7Q2X - chains A and B of the 6 polymer chains in the assembly; structure by electron microscopy, 3.00 A resolution.

Chain A:
Name: Structural maintenance of chromosomes protein 2
Source organism: Saccharomyces cerevisiae S288C
Reference sequence: P38989 (SMC2_YEAST); numbering as in UniProt (aligned over 1-1170)
Chain sequence (1170 residues; each row starts with the number of its first residue):
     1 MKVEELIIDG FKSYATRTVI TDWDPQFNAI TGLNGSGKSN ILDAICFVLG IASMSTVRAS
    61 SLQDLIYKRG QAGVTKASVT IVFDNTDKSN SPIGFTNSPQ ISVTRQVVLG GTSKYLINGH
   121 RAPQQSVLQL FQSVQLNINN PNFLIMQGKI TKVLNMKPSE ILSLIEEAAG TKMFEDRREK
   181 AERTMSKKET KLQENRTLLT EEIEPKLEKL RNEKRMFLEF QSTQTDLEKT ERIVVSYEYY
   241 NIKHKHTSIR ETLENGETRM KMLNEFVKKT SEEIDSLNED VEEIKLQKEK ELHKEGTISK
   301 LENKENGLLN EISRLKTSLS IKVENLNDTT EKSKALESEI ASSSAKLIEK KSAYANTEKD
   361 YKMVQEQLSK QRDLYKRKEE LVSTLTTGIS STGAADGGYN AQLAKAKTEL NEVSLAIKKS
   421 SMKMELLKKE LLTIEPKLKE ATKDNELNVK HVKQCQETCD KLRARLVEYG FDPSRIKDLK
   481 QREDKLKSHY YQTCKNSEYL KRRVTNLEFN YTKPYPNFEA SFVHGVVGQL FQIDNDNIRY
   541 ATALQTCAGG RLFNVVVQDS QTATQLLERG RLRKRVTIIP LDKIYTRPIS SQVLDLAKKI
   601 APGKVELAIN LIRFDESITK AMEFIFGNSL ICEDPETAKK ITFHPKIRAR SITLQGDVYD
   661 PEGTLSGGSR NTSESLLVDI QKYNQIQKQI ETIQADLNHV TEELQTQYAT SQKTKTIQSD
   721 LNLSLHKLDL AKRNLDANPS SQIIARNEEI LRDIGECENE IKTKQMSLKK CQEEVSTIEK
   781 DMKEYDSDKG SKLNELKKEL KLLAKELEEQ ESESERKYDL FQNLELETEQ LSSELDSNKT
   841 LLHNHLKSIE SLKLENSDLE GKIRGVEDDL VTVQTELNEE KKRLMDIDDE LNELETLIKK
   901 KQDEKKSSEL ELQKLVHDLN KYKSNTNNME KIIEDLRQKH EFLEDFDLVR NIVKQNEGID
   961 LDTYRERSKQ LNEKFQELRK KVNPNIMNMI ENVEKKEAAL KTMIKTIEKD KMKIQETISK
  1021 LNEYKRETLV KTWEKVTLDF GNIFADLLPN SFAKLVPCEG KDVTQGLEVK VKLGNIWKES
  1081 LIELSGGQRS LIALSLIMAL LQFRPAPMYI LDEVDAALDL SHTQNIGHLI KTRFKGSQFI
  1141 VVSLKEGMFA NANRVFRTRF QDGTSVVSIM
Unresolved in the structure: 229-967
Ion coordination: Mg2+: S39, Q147 (together with ADP)
Residues lining bound ligands:
  - ADP (adenosine-5'-diphosphate), molecule 1: K12, S13, L33, N34, G35, S36, G37, K38, S39, N40, R58, D64, I66, Y67, Q147, E1113, V1142
  - ADP, molecule 2: L1073, K1078, E1083, S1085, Q1088
  - beryllium trifluoride (BEF), molecule 1: N34, K38, Q147, E1113, L1144
  - beryllium trifluoride (BEF), molecule 2: S1085, G1086, G1087, A1117

Chain B:
Name: Structural maintenance of chromosomes protein 4
Source organism: Saccharomyces cerevisiae S288C
Reference sequence: Q12267 (SMC4_YEAST); residue numbers follow UniProt; this construct covers 1-1418
Chain sequence (1418 residues; row label = number of the first residue in the row):
     1 MSDSPLSKRQ KRKSAQEPEL SLDQGDAEED SQVENRVNLS ENTPEPDLPA LEASYSKSYT
    61 PRKLVLSSGE NRYAFSQPTN STTTSLHVPN LQPPKTSSRG RDHKSYSQSP PRSPGRSPTR
   121 RLELLQLSPV KNSRVELQKI YDRHQSSSKQ QSRLFINELV LENFKSYAGK QVVGPFHTSF
   181 SAVVGPNGSG KSNVIDSMLF VFGFRANKMR QDRLSDLIHK SEAFPSLQSC SVAVHFQYVI
   241 DESSGTSRID EEKPGLIITR KAFKNNSSKY YINEKESSYT EVTKLLKNEG IDLDHKRFLI
   301 LQGEVENIAQ MKPKAEKESD DGLLEYLEDI IGTANYKPLI EERMGQIENL NEVCLEKENR
   361 FEIVDREKNS LESGKETALE FLEKEKQLTL LRSKLFQFKL LQSNSKLAST LEKISSSNKD
   421 LEDEKMKFQE SLKKVDEIKA QRKEIKDRIS SCSSKEKTLV LERRELEGTR VSLEERTKNL
   481 VSKMEKAEKT LKSTKHSISE AENMLEELRG QQTEHETEIK DLTQLLEKER SILDDIKLSL
   541 KDKTKNISAE IIRHEKELEP WDLQLQEKES QIQLAESELS LLEETQAKLK KNVETLEEKI
   601 LAKKTHKQEL QDLILDLKKK LNSLKDERSQ GEKNFTSAHL KLKEMQKVLN AHRQRAMEAR
   661 SSLSKAQNKS KVLTALSRLQ KSGRINGFHG RLGDLGVIDD SFDVAISTAC PRLDDVVVDT
   721 VECAQHCIDY LRKNKLGYAR FILLDRLRQF NLQPISTPEN VPRLFDLVKP KNPKFSNAFY
   781 SVLRDTLVAQ NLKQANNVAY GKKRFRVVTV DGKLIDISGT MSGGGNHVAK GLMKLGTNQS
   841 DKVDDYTPEE VDKIERELSE RENNFRVASD TVHEMEEELK KLRDHEPDLE SQISKAEMEA
   901 DSLASELTLA EQQVKEAEMA YVKAVSDKAQ LNVVMKNLER LRGEYNDLQS ETKTKKEKIK
   961 GLQDEIMKIG GIKLQMQNSK VESVCQKLDI LVAKLKKVKS ASKKSGGDVV KFQKLLQNSE
  1021 RDVELSSDEL KVIEEQLKHT KLALAENDTN MNETLNLKVE LKEQSEQLKE QMEDMEESIN
  1081 EFKSIEIEMK NKLEKLNSLL TYIKSEITQQ EKGLNELSIR DVTHTLGMLD DNKMDSVKED
  1141 VKNNQELDQE YRSCETQDES EIKDAETSCD NYHPMNIDET SDEVSRGIPR LSEDELRELD
  1201 VELIESKINE LSYYVEETNV DIGVLEEYAR RLAEFKRRKL DLNNAVQKRD EVKEQLGILK
  1261 KKRFDEFMAG FNIISMTLKE MYQMITMGGN AELELVDSLD PFSEGVTFSV MPPKKSWRNI
  1321 TNLSGGEKTL SSLALVFALH KYKPTPLYVM DEIDAALDFR NVSIVANYIK ERTKNAQFIV
  1381 ISLRNNMFEL AQQLVGVYKR DNRTKSTTIK NIDILNRT
Unresolved in the structure: 1-125, 145-150, 351-1245, 1415-1418
Ion coordination: Mg2+: S192, Q302 (together with ADP)
Residues lining bound ligands:
  - ADP (adenosine-5'-diphosphate), molecule 1: K165, S166, P186, N187, G188, S189, G190, K191, S192, N193, R210, Q211, D216, L217, I218, H219, K220
  - ADP, molecule 2: K1315, R1318, N1322, S1324, G1325, E1327
  - beryllium trifluoride (BEF), molecule 1: N187, G188, K191, S192, Q302, E1352, L1383
  - beryllium trifluoride (BEF), molecule 2: S1324, G1325, G1326, A1356

How chain A and chain B interact:
Contacting residue pairs - 48 pairs, chain A then chain B:
  G32(A) - D1358(B)
  L33(A) - D1358(B)
  L33(A) - R1360(B)
  N34(A) - G1326(B)
  N34(A) - A1356(B)
  N34(A) - L1357(B)
  N34(A) - D1358(B)  hydrogen bond (side chain-backbone)
  N34(A) - N1361(B)  hydrogen bond
  G35(A) - K1315(B)
  G35(A) - S1324(B)
  G35(A) - E1327(B)
  R58(A) - T1321(B)
  R58(A) - N1322(B)
  R58(A) - L1323(B)
  K68(A) - S1316(B)
  Q147(A) - G1325(B)
  L1073(A) - E222(B)
  L1073(A) - N1402(B)  hydrogen bond (backbone-side chain)
  G1074(A) - E222(B)
  N1075(A) - E222(B)  hydrogen bond (backbone-side chain)
  I1076(A) - K220(B)
  I1076(A) - E222(B)  hydrogen bond (backbone-side chain)
  I1082(A) - R210(B)
  I1082(A) - D212(B)
  E1083(A) - R210(B)  hydrogen bond (backbone-side chain)
  E1083(A) - Q211(B)  hydrogen bond
  L1084(A) - R210(B)  hydrogen bond (backbone-side chain)
  S1085(A) - G188(B)  hydrogen bond (side chain-backbone)
  S1085(A) - R210(B)
  G1086(A) - Q302(B)
  Q1088(A) - G188(B)
  E1113(A) - A1356(B)
  A1116(A) - A1355(B)
  A1117(A) - N187(B)  hydrogen bond (backbone-side chain)
  A1117(A) - L1383(B)
  L1118(A) - N187(B)
  L1118(A) - L1383(B)
  D1119(A) - P186(B)
  D1119(A) - N187(B)  hydrogen bond (backbone-side chain)
  D1119(A) - L1383(B)
  H1122(A) - N187(B)
  L1144(A) - A1356(B)
  L1144(A) - L1357(B)
  L1144(A) - D1358(B)
  L1144(A) - R1384(B)
  K1145(A) - R1384(B)
  F1160(A) - K1314(B)
  F1160(A) - K1315(B)
Interface residues without a listed pair, chain A (30 interface residues in all): D64, S1080, G1087, L1120
Interface residues without a listed pair, chain B (30 interface residues in all): K1328, E1352

Summary:
The chain A/chain B interface involves 30 residues from each chain, with 11 hydrogen bonds. Among the polar
pairs are N34(A)-D1358(B), N34(A)-N1361(B) and L1073(A)-N1402(B). ADP and beryllium trifluoride are bound
between chain A and chain B. The Mg2+ site is built by S39(A) and Q147(A).
Chain A is Structural maintenance of chromosomes protein 2 and chain B is Structural maintenance of
chromosomes protein 4, both from Saccharomyces cerevisiae S288C; the structure, Cryo-EM structure of clamped
S.cerevisiae condensin-DNA complex (Form I), was determined by electron microscopy (same publication as 7Q2Z
and 7Q2Y).
